Entry 8XIW (electron microscopy, 2.85 A resolution); this record covers chains A and E of the 7 polymer chains in the assembly.

== Chain A (and E) ==
Protein: Methane monooxygenase
From: Methylosinus sporium
Notes: chain E of this document is another copy of the same molecule, construct and numbering; everything in this record applies to it too
UniProtKB: Q27RN7 (Q27RN7_METSR); residue numbers follow UniProt; this construct covers 1-526
Chain sequence (526 residues; each row starts with the number of its first residue):
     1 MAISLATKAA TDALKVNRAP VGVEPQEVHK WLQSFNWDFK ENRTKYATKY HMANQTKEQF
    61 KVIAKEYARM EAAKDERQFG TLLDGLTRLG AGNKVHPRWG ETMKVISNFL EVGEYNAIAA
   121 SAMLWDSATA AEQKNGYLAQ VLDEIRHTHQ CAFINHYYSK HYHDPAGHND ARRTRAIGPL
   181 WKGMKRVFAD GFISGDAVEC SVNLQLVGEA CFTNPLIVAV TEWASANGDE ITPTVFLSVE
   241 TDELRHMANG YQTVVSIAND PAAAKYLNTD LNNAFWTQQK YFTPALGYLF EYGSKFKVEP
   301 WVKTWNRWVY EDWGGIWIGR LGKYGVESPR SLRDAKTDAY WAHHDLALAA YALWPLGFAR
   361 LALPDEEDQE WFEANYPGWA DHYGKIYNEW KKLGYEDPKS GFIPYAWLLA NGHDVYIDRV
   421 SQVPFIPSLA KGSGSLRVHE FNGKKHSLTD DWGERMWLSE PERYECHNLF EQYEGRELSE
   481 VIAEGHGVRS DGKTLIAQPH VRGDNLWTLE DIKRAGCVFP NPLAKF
Disordered / not traced: 1-15
Metal / ion sites: Fe ion site 1: Glu114, Glu144, His147, Glu243; Fe ion site 2: Glu144, Glu209, Glu243, His246
From the paper describing this entry:
  - Fe ion coordination: Glu114, Glu144, His147, Glu209, Glu243, His246
  - conformationally variable residues (side-chain flip): Leu110, Glu114, Glu209, Thr213, Asn214, Pro215, Leu216, Val218, Glu240, Glu243
  - contacts within the chain: Glu209-Thr213

== How chain A and chain E interact ==
Residue-residue contacts - 16 pairs, chain A then chain E:
  Glu76(A) - Glu76(E)
  Arg77(A) - Gly80(E)
  Gly80(A) - Arg77(E)
  Gly80(A) - Thr81(E)  hydrogen bond (backbone-side chain)
  Thr81(A) - Gly80(E)  hydrogen bond (side chain-backbone)
  Thr81(A) - Thr81(E)
  Thr81(A) - Asp84(E)
  Thr81(A) - Gly85(E)  hydrogen bond (side chain-backbone)
  Leu83(A) - Arg77(E)
  Asp84(A) - Thr81(E)  hydrogen bond
  Gly85(A) - Thr81(E)
  Arg88(A) - Thr234(E)  hydrogen bond
  Arg88(A) - Leu237(E)
  Leu89(A) - Glu230(E)
  Glu230(A) - Leu89(E)
  Thr234(A) - Arg88(E)
Interface residues without a listed pair, chain A (12 interface residues in all): Phe79
Interface residues without a listed pair, chain E (12 interface residues in all): Gln78

== Overview ==
The chain A/chain E interface involves 12 residues from each chain; the contacts include 5 hydrogen bonds.
Polar pairs include Gly80(A)-Thr81(E), Thr81(A)-Gly85(E) and Asp84(A)-Thr81(E). Glu114(A), Glu144(A),
His147(A) and Glu243(A) coordinate Fe ion site 1. The paper reports Fe ion coordination by Glu114(A),
Glu144(A) and His147(A) among others; conformational variability at Leu110(A), Glu114(A) and Glu209(A) among
others.
Both chains are Methane monooxygenase (Methylosinus sporium). Entry 8XIW (Cryo-EM complex structure between
hydroxylase and regulatory component from soluble methane monooxygenase) was determined by electron
microscopy, deposited together with 8YRD.
